Entry 3FSA (X-ray diffraction, 0.98 A resolution); this record covers chain A.

# Chain A
Protein: Azurin
Organism: Pseudomonas aeruginosa
UniProt: P00282 (AZUR_PSEAE); aligned to UniProt positions 21-145 over residues 1-125 (the alignment contains insertions or deletions, so no single offset holds)
Amino-acid sequence (125 residues; row label = number of the first residue in the row):
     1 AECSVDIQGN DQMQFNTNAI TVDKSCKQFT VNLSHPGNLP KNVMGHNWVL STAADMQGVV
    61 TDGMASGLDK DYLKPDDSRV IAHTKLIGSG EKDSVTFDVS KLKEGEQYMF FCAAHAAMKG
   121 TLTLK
Unresolved in the structure: 103-105
UniProt features mapped onto this chain:
  - binding site (Cu cation): His46, Cys112
Disulfides: Cys3-Cys26
Ion coordination: Cu+: His46, Cys112, His115
Reported in the primary citation:
  - Cu+ coordination: Cys112

# Summary
His46, Cys112 and His115 form the Cu+ site. UniProt lists Cu cation-binding residues His46 and Cys112. From
the paper: Cu+ coordination by Cys112.
Chain A is Azurin (Pseudomonas aeruginosa); the structure, Pseudomonas aeruginosa Azurin with mutated
metal-binding loop sequence (CAAHAAM); chemically reduced, was determined by X-ray diffraction (same
publication as 3FS9, 3FSV, 3FSW, 3FSZ and 3FT0).
